PDB entry 6FVX | electron microscopy, 4.90 A resolution (low resolution: residue-level contacts below are approximate; hydrogen-bond / salt-bridge calls are withheld) | chains Z and I of the 47 polymer chains in the assembly

== Chain Z ==
Molecule: 26S proteasome regulatory subunit RPN1
Source organism: Saccharomyces cerevisiae (strain ATCC 204508 / S288c)
Reference sequence: P38764 (RPN1_YEAST); residues 1-970 here = UniProt positions 1-970
Chain sequence (970 residues; row label = number of the first residue in the row):
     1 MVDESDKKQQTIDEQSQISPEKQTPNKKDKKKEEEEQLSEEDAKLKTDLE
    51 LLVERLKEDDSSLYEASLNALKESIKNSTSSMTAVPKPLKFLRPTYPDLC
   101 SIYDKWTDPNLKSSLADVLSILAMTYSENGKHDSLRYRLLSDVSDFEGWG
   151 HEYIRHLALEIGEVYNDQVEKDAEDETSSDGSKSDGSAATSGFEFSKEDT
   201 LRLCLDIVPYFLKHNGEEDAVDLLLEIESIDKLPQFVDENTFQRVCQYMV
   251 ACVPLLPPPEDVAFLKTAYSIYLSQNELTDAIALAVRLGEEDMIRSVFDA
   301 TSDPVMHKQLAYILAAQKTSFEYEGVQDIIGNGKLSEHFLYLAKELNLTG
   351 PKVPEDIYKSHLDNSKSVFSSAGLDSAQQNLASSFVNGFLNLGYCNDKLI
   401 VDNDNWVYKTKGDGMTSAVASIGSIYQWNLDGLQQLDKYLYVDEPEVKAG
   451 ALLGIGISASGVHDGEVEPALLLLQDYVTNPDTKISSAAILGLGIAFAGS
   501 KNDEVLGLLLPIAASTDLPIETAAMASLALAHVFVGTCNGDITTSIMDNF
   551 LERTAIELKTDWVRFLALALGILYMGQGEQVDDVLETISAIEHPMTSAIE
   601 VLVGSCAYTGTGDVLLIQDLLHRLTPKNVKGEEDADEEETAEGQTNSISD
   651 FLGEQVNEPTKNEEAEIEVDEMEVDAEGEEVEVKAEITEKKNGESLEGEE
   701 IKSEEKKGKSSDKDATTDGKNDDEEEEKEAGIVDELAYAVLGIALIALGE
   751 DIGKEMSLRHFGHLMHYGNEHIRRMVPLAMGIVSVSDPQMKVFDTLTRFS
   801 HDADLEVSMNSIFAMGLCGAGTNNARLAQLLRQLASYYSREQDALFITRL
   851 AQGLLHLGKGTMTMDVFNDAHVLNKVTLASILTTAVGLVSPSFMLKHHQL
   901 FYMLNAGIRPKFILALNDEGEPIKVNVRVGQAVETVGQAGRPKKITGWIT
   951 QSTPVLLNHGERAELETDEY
Unresolved in the structure: 636-699

== Chain I ==
Molecule: 26S proteasome regulatory subunit 4 homolog
Source organism: Saccharomyces cerevisiae (strain ATCC 204508 / S288c)
Reference sequence: P40327 (PRS4_YEAST); residues 53-437 here = UniProt positions 53-437
Chain sequence (385 residues; row label = number of the first residue in the row):
    53 TRCKLKLLRMERIKDHLLLEEEFVSNSEILKPFEKKQEEEKKQLEEIRGN
   103 PLSIGTLEEIIDDDHAIVTSPTMPDYYVSILSFVDKELLEPGCSVLLHHK
   153 TMSIVGVLQDDADPMVSVMKMDKSPTESYSDIGGLESQIQEIKESVELPL
   203 THPELYEEMGIKPPKGVILYGAPGTGKTLLAKAVANQTSATFLRIVGSEL
   253 IQKYLGDGPRLCRQIFKVAGENAPSIVFIDEIDAIGTKRYDSNSGGEREI
   303 QRTMLELLNQLDGFDDRGDVKVIMATNKIETLDPALIRPGRIDRKILFEN
   353 PDLSTKKKILGIHTSKMNLSEDVNLETLVTTKDDLSGADIQAMCTEAGLL
   403 ALRERRMQVTAEDFKQAKERVMKNKVEENLEGLYL
Swiss-Prot annotation at these positions:
  - binding site (ATP): Gly223 to Thr230
  - cross-link (Glycyl lysine isopeptide (Lys-Gly)): Lys234 (interchain with G-Cter in ubiquitin), Lys255 (interchain with G-Cter in ubiquitin), Lys290 (interchain with G-Cter in ubiquitin)
  - mutagenesis: Lys229 (K229Q: 73% loss of ATPase activity)
Bound ions: Mg2+: Thr230 (together with ATP)
Small-molecule neighbours:
  - ATP (adenosine-5'-triphosphate), molecule 1: Glu179, Asp183, Ile184, Gly185, Gly186, Leu187, Ala224, Pro225, Gly226, Thr227, Gly228, Lys229, Thr230, Leu231, Glu283, Asn329, Ile361, Ile364, His365, Gly389, Ala390, Gln393
  - ATP, molecule 2: Lys214, Leu310, Asp314, Arg340, Arg343
Reported in the primary citation:
  - mutagenesis - R407C: unchanged growth

== How chain Z and chain I interact ==
Contacting residue pairs (89; chain Z residue first):
  Asp145(Z) - Arg408(I)
  Asp145(Z) - Met409(I)
  Asp145(Z) - Gln410(I)
  Glu147(Z) - Met409(I)
  Leu205(Z) - Thr53(I)
  Asp206(Z) - Thr53(I)
  Pro209(Z) - Arg54(I)
  Arg244(Z) - Arg54(I)
  Gln247(Z) - Arg54(I)
  Gln247(Z) - Cys55(I)
  Tyr248(Z) - Arg54(I)
  Val250(Z) - Lys58(I)
  Ala251(Z) - Arg54(I)
  Ala251(Z) - Lys58(I)
  Pro254(Z) - Arg61(I)
  Pro254(Z) - Met62(I)
  Leu255(Z) - Arg61(I)
  Asp613(Z) - Ile65(I)
  Leu616(Z) - Leu69(I)
  Leu624(Z) - Glu80(I)
  Glu724(Z) - Lys66(I)
  Glu727(Z) - Met62(I)
  Glu727(Z) - Lys66(I)
  Lys728(Z) - Lys58(I)
  Lys728(Z) - Arg61(I)
  Lys728(Z) - Met62(I)
  Lys728(Z) - Ile65(I)
  Glu729(Z) - Met62(I)
  Ala730(Z) - Leu59(I)
  Ala730(Z) - Met62(I)
  Gly731(Z) - Met62(I)
  Gly731(Z) - Lys66(I)
  Asp734(Z) - Met62(I)
  Asp734(Z) - Lys66(I)
  Asp734(Z) - Asp67(I)
  Glu735(Z) - Lys66(I)
  Ala737(Z) - Leu70(I)
  Tyr738(Z) - Ile65(I)
  Tyr738(Z) - Lys66(I)
  Tyr738(Z) - Asp67(I)
  Tyr738(Z) - His68(I)
  Tyr738(Z) - Leu69(I)
  Tyr738(Z) - Leu70(I)
  Tyr738(Z) - Glu73(I)
  Leu741(Z) - Leu70(I)
  Leu741(Z) - Glu73(I)
  Leu741(Z) - Glu74(I)
  Leu741(Z) - Ser77(I)
  Gly742(Z) - Glu73(I)
  Ala744(Z) - Ile81(I)
  Leu745(Z) - Glu80(I)
  Leu745(Z) - Pro84(I)
  Ile746(Z) - Pro84(I)
  Ala747(Z) - Ile81(I)
  Ala747(Z) - Pro84(I)
  Ala747(Z) - Phe85(I)
  Leu748(Z) - Ile81(I)
  Leu748(Z) - Leu82(I)
  Leu748(Z) - Lys83(I)
  Leu748(Z) - Pro84(I)
  Leu748(Z) - Phe85(I)
  Leu748(Z) - Gln89(I)
  Gly749(Z) - Lys83(I)
  Gly749(Z) - Pro84(I)
  Asp751(Z) - Pro84(I)
  Lys754(Z) - Phe85(I)
  Arg774(Z) - Leu202(I)
  Arg774(Z) - Thr203(I)
  Asp804(Z) - Glu206(I)
  Leu805(Z) - His204(I)
  Leu805(Z) - Glu206(I)
  Glu806(Z) - Thr203(I)
  Glu806(Z) - His204(I)
  Met809(Z) - Pro205(I)
  Asp843(Z) - Glu206(I)
  Asp843(Z) - Glu210(I)
  Arg909(Z) - Tyr181(I)
  Arg909(Z) - Ser182(I)
  Ile913(Z) - Ser182(I)
  Ala915(Z) - Cys55(I)
  Leu916(Z) - Cys55(I)
  Asn917(Z) - Cys55(I)
  Asn917(Z) - Lys58(I)
  Asp918(Z) - Lys58(I)
  Asp918(Z) - Leu59(I)
  Ile923(Z) - Ser182(I)
  Asn926(Z) - Glu188(I)
  Val927(Z) - Tyr181(I)
  Arg928(Z) - Gln192(I)
Also at the interface, not in a pair above, chain Z (58 interface residues in all): Trp149, Leu620, Ile732, Glu750, Ala844, Pro910, Val925
Also at the interface, not in a pair above, chain I (43 interface residues in all): Glu63, Leu71, Lys87, Gly185, Gly186, Gln239, Arg407

== Overview ==
58 residues of chain Z and 43 residues of chain I are in contact. Ligands of chain I: ATP. Curated annotation
(UniProt) lists 8 ATP-binding residues and one mutagenesis site on chain I. The paper reports that R407C of
chain I leaves growth unchanged.
Chain Z is 26S proteasome regulatory subunit RPN1 and chain I is 26S proteasome regulatory subunit 4 homolog,
both from Saccharomyces cerevisiae (strain ATCC 204508 / S288c); the structure, 26S proteasome, s5 state, was
determined by electron microscopy together with 6FVW, 6FVT, 6FVU, 6FVV and 6FVY from the same study.
